Entry 8VRL (electron microscopy, 3.33 A resolution); this record covers chains T and A of the 32 polymer chains in the assembly.

[Chain T]
Name: Large ribosomal subunit protein uL22
Source organism: Mycolicibacterium smegmatis MC2 155
UniProt: A0QSD6 (RL22_MYCS2); numbering as in UniProt (aligned over 1-153)
Sequence (153 residues; each row starts with the number of its first residue):
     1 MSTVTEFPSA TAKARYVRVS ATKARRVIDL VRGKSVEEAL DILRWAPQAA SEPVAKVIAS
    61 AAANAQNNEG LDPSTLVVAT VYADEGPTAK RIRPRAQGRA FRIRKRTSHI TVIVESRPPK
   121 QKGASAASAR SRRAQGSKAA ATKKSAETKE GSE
Not modelled in the structure: 1-5, 120-153

[Chain A]
Molecule: 23S ribosomal RNA
Source organism: Mycolicibacterium smegmatis MC2 155
Sequence (3120 nucleotides; each row starts with the number of its first residue):
     1 UAAGUGUUUA AGGGCGCAUG GUGGAUGCCU UGGCACUGGG AGCCGAUGAA GGACGUAGGA
    61 GGCUGCGAUA AGCCUCGGGG AGCUGUCAAC CGAGCGUUGA UCCGAGGAUG UCCGAAUGGG
   121 GAAACCCGGC ACGAGUGAUG UCGUGUCACC AGGCGCUGAA UAUAUAGGCG UCUGGGGGGA
   181 ACGCGGGGAA GUGAAACAUC UCAGUACCCG UAGGAAGAGA AAACAAAAUG UGAUUCCGUG
   241 AGUAGUGGCG AGCGAAAGCG GAGGAUGGCU AAACCGUAUG CAUGUGAUAC CGGGUAGGGG
   301 UUGUGUGUGC GGGGUUGUGG GACCUAUCUU UCCGGCUCUA CCUGGCUGGA GGGCAGUGAG
   361 AAAAUGUUGU GGUUAGCGGA AAUGGCUUGG GAUGGCCUGC CGUAGACGGU GAGAGCCCGG
   421 UACGUGAAAA CCCGACGUCU GUCUUGAUGG UGUUCCCGAG UAGCAGCGGG CCCGUGGAAU
   481 CUGCUGUGAA UCUGCCGGGA CCACCCGGUA AGCCUGAAUA CUUCCCAGUG ACCGAUAGCG
   541 GAUUAGUACC GUGAGGGAAU GGUGAAAAGU ACCCCGGGAG GGGAGUGAAA GAGUACCUGA
   601 AACCGUGCGC UUACAAUCCG UCAGAGCCCU CGACGUGUCG UGGGGUGAUG GCGUGCCUUU
   661 UGAAGAAUGA GCCUGCGAGU CAGGGACAUG UCGCGAGGUU AACCCGGGUG GGGUAGCCGC
   721 AGCGAAAGCG AGUCUGAAUA GGGCGUAUCC ACACAAGAGU GUGUGGUGUA GUGGUGUGUU
   781 CUGGACCCGA AGCGGAGUGA UCUACCCAUG GCCAGGGUGA AGCGCGGGUA AGACCGCGUG
   841 GAGGCCCGAA CCCACUUAGG UUGAAGACUG AGGGGAUGAG CUGUGGGUAG GGGUGAAAGG
   901 CCAAUCAAAC UCCGUGAUAG CUGGUUCUCC CCGAAAUGCA UUUAGGUGCA GCGUCGCAUG
   961 UUUCUUGCCG GAGGUAGAGC UACUGGAUGG CCGAUGGGCC CCACAGGGUU ACUGACGUCA
  1021 GCCAAACUCC GAAUGCCGGU AAGUCCAAGA GUGCGGCAGU GAGACGGCGG GGGAUAAGCU
  1081 CCGUGCGUCG AGAGGGAAAC AGCCCAGAUC GCCGGCUAAG GCCCCUAAGC GUGUGCUAAG
  1141 UGGAAAAGGA UGUGCAGUCG CGAAGACAAC CAGGAGGUUG GCUUAGAAGC AGCCACCCUU
  1201 GAAAGAGUGC GUAAUAGCUC ACUGGUCAAG UGAUUGUGCG CCGAUAAUGU AGCGGGGCUC
  1261 AAGCACACCG CCGAAGCCGC GGCAGCCAAC GUGUUGGCUG GGUAGGGGAG CGUCCUGCAU
  1321 CCGGUGAAGC CGCCGAGUGA UCGAGUGGUG GAGGGUGUGG GAGUGAGAAU GCAGGCAUGA
  1381 GUAGCGAUUA GGCAAGUGAG AACCUUGCCC GCCGAAAGAC CAAGGGUUCC UGGGCCAGGC
  1441 CAGUCCGCCC AGGGUGAGUC GGGACCUAAG GCGAGGCCGA CAGGCGUAGU CGAUGGACAA
  1501 CGGGUUGAUA UUCCCGUACC CGUGUAUGUG CGUCCAUGAU GAAUCAGCGG UACUAACCAU
  1561 CCAAAACCAC CGUGACCGCA CCUUUCGGGG UGUGGCGUUG GUGGGGCUGC AUGGGACCUU
  1621 CGUUGGUAGU AGUCAAGCGA UGGGGUGACG CAGGAAGGUA GCCGUACCGG UCAGUGGUAA
  1681 UACCGGGGUA AGCCUGUAGG GAGUCAGAUA GGUAAAUCCG UCUGGCAUAU AUCCUGAGAG
  1741 GUGAUGCAUA GCCGAGUGAG GCGAAUUCGG UGAUCCUAUG CUGCCGAGAA AAGCCUCUAG
  1801 CGAGGACAUA CACGGCCCGU ACCCCAAACC AACACAGGUG GUCAGGUAGA GAAUACUAAG
  1861 GCGUACGAGU GAACUAUGGU UAAGGAACUC GGCAAAAUGC CCCCGUAACU UCGGGAGAAG
  1921 GGGGACCCAC AUGGCGUGUA AGCCUUUACG GCCCAAGCGU GAGUGGGUGG CACAAACCAG
  1981 UGAGAAGCGA CUGUUUACUA AAAACACAGG UCCGUGCGAA GUCGCAAGAC GAUGUAUACG
  2041 GACUGACGCC UGCCCGGUGC UGGAAGGUUA AGAGGACCCG UUAACUCCCU UUGGGGGUGA
  2101 AGCGGAGAAU UUAAGCCCCA GUAAACGGCG GUGGUAACUA UAACCAUCCU AAGGUAGCGA
  2161 AAUUCCUUGU CGGGUAAGUU CCGACCUGCA CGAAUGGCGU AACGACUUCU CAACUGUCUC
  2221 AACCAUAGAC UCGGCGAAAU UGCACUACGA GUAAAGAUGC UCGUUACGCG CGGCAGGACG
  2281 AAAAGACCCC GGGACCUUCA CUACAACUUG GUAUUGGUGC UCGAUACGGU UUGUGUAGGA
  2341 UAGGUGGGAG ACUGUGAAGC UCACACGCCA GUGUGGGUGG AGUCGUUGUU GAAAUACCAC
  2401 UCUGAUCGUA UUGGGCCUCU AACCUCGGAC CGUAUAUCCG GUUCAGGGAC AGUGCCUGGU
  2461 GGGUAGUUUA ACUGGGGCGG UUGCCUCCUA AAAUGUAACG GAGGCGCCCA AAGGUUCCCU
  2521 CAACCUGGAC GGCAAUCAGG UGUUGAGUGU AAGUGCACAA GGGAGCUUGA CUGCGAGACG
  2581 GACAUGUCGA GCAGGGACGA AAGUCGGGAC UAGUGAUCCG GCACCUCUGA GUGGAAGGGG
  2641 UGUCGCUCAA CGGAUAAAAG GUACCCCGGG GAUAACAGGC UGAUCUUCCC CAAGAGUCCA
  2701 UAUCGACGGG AUGGUUUGGC ACCUCGAUGU CGGCUCGUCG CAUCCUGGGG CUGGAGCAGG
  2761 UCCCAAGGGU UGGGCUGUUC GCCCAUUAAA GCGGCACGCG AGCUGGGUUU AGAACGUCGU
  2821 GAGACAGUUC GGUCUCUAUC CGCCGCGCGC GUCAGAAGCU UGAGGAAACC UGUCCCUAGU
  2881 ACGAGAGGAC CGGGACGGAC GAACCUCUGG UAUACCAGUU GUCCCACCAG GGGCACGGCU
  2941 GGAUAGCCAC GUUCGGACAG GAUAACCGCU GAAAGCAUCU AAGCGGGAAA CCUCUUCCAA
  3001 GACCAGGCUU CUCACCCUCU AGGAGGGAUA AGGCCCCCCG CAGACCACGG GAUUGAUAGA
  3061 CCAGACCUGG AAGCCUAGUA AUAGGUGCAG GGAACUGGCA CUAACCGGCC GAAAACUUAC
Not modelled in the structure: 1
Small-molecule neighbours: chloramphenicol (CLM): G2285, A2286, A2675, C2676, A2727, U2728, G2729, U2730

[How chain T and chain A interact]
Contacting residue pairs (75):
  Thr11(T) - G582(A)  sugar contact
  Ala12(T) - G581(A)  sugar contact
  Lys13(T) - G580(A)  hydrogen bond to the sugar
  Lys13(T) - G581(A)  sugar contact
  Lys13(T) - G582(A)  salt bridge to the phosphate
  Ala14(T) - G580(A)  sugar contact
  Arg15(T) - G580(A)  hydrogen bond to the sugar
  Arg15(T) - G581(A)  salt bridge to the phosphate
  Tyr16(T) - A595(A)  stacking on the base
  Arg18(T) - C1436(A)  hydrogen bond to the sugar
  Arg18(T) - A1437(A)  salt bridge to the phosphate
  Ser20(T) - G1381(A)  hydrogen bond to the base
  Thr22(T) - G1381(A)  base contact
  Lys23(T) - G1381(A)  base contact
  Lys23(T) - C2235(A)  salt bridge to the phosphate
  Lys23(T) - G2236(A)  base contact
  Arg25(T) - C604(A)  hydrogen bond to the sugar
  Arg25(T) - G605(A)  hydrogen bond to the phosphate
  Arg26(T) - G2234(A)  salt bridge to the phosphate
  Arg32(T) - U606(A)  sugar contact
  Gln48(T) - G2233(A)  hydrogen bond to the phosphate
  Ala49(T) - G2234(A)  hydrogen bond to the phosphate
  Lys56(T) - G576(A)  hydrogen bond to the sugar
  Lys56(T) - G577(A)  hydrogen bond to the base
  Lys56(T) - G578(A)  hydrogen bond to the base
  Ser60(T) - C575(A)  base contact
  Ser60(T) - G580(A)  base contact
  Ala63(T) - C575(A)  sugar contact
  Asn64(T) - G581(A)  hydrogen bond to the base
  Asn64(T) - G582(A)  sugar contact
  Asn67(T) - C574(A)  hydrogen bond to the sugar
  Asn68(T) - G582(A)  hydrogen bond to the base
  Asn68(T) - G583(A)  sugar contact
  Tyr82(T) - G605(A)  sugar contact
  Tyr82(T) - U606(A)  sugar contact
  Ala83(T) - G605(A)  sugar contact
  Asp84(T) - G20(A)  hydrogen bond to the base
  Asp84(T) - G21(A)  sugar contact
  Glu85(T) - G21(A)  hydrogen bond to the sugar
  Glu85(T) - U22(A)  sugar contact
  Pro87(T) - G23(A)  phosphate contact
  Thr88(T) - C1376(A)  phosphate contact
  Lys90(T) - C1376(A)  salt bridge to the phosphate
  Arg91(T) - A1437(A)  phosphate contact
  Arg91(T) - G1438(A)  salt bridge to the phosphate
  Arg93(T) - C1440(A)  base contact
  Pro94(T) - A1832(A)  base contact
  Pro94(T) - C1833(A)  base contact
  Arg95(T) - U862(A)  sugar contact
  Arg95(T) - G863(A)  salt bridge to the phosphate
  Arg95(T) - A1832(A)  hydrogen bond to the base
  Arg95(T) - A2237(A)  hydrogen bond to the base
  Arg95(T) - U2837(A)  base contact
  Ala96(T) - U862(A)  phosphate contact
  Ala96(T) - G863(A)  base contact
  Gln97(T) - G863(A)  hydrogen bond to the base
  Gln97(T) - G866(A)  hydrogen bond to the phosphate
  Gly98(T) - G866(A)  base contact
  Gly98(T) - A1832(A)  base contact
  Arg99(T) - U862(A)  sugar contact
  Arg99(T) - A1832(A)  hydrogen bond to the base
  Ala100(T) - A1832(A)  base contact
  Phe101(T) - U862(A)  sugar contact
  Phe101(T) - A2237(A)  sugar contact
  Phe101(T) - A2238(A)  sugar contact
  Arg102(T) - A2237(A)  hydrogen bond to the sugar
  Ile103(T) - G2236(A)  phosphate contact
  Ile103(T) - A2237(A)  sugar contact
  Arg104(T) - G2236(A)  phosphate contact
  Arg104(T) - A2237(A)  salt bridge to the phosphate
  Arg104(T) - A2238(A)  salt bridge to the phosphate
  Lys105(T) - C2235(A)  sugar contact
  Lys105(T) - G2236(A)  salt bridge to the phosphate
  Arg106(T) - A1377(A)  salt bridge to the phosphate
  His109(T) - U22(A)  salt bridge to the phosphate
Also at the interface, not in a pair above, chain T (50 interface residues in all): Pro47, Ala50, Ala59, Glu69, Val81, Gly86
Also at the interface, not in a pair above, chain A (41 interface residues in all): G607, A865, G1375, A1383, G1439

[In short]
50 residues of chain T and 41 residues of chain A are in contact, with 22 hydrogen bonds, 13 salt bridges and
1 aromatic stacking contact. Among the polar pairs are Ser20(T)-G1381(A), Lys56(T)-G577(A) and
Lys56(T)-G578(A). Ligands of chain A: chloramphenicol.
Here chain T is Large ribosomal subunit protein uL22 and chain A is 23S ribosomal RNA, both from
Mycolicibacterium smegmatis MC2 155. Entry 8VRL (Structure of Mycobacterium smegmatis 50S ribosomal subunit
bound to HflX and chloramphenicol:50S-HflX-A-Clm) was determined by electron microscopy (same publication as
8VIO, 8VK0, 8VK7, 8VKI, 8VKW, 8VPK, 8VR4 and 8VR8).
